PDB entry 7U6D | electron microscopy, 5.03 A resolution (low resolution: residue-level contacts below are approximate; hydrogen-bond / salt-bridge calls are withheld) | chains A and B of the 3 polymer chains in the assembly

Chain A:
Protein: IM459
Sequence (32 residues; numbered 1 to 32; the number before each row is that of its first residue):
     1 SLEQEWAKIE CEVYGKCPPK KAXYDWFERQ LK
Disordered / not traced: 32
Cystine bridges: Cys11-Cys17
Modified residues: Ala7 (alpha-aminoisobutyric acid; AIB); 0A1 (O-methyl-L-tyrosine) at position 23

Chain B:
Protein: Isoform Short of Insulin receptor
Source organism: Homo sapiens
Notes: EC 2.7.10.1; fragment: ectodomain
UniProtKB: P06213 (INSR_HUMAN), isoform P06213-2; residues 1-916 here correspond to UniProt positions 28-943 (UniProt number = residue number + 27)
Sequence (916 residues; each row starts with the number of its first residue):
     1 HLYPGEVCPG MDIRNNLTRL HELENCSVIE GHLQILLMFK TRPEDFRDLS FPKLIMITDY
    61 LLLFRVYGLE SLKDLFPNLT VIRGSRLFFN YALVIFEMVH LKELGLYNLM NITRGSVRIE
   121 KNNELCYLAT IDWSRILDSV EDNHIVLNKD DNEECGDICP GTAKGKTNCP ATVINGQFVE
   181 RCWTHSHCQK VCPTICKSHG CTAEGLCCHS ECLGNCSQPD DPTKCVACRN FYLDGRCVET
   241 CPPPYYHFQD WRCVNFSFCQ DLHHKCKNSR RQGCHQYVIH NNKCIPECPS GYTMNSSNLL
   301 CTPCLGPCPK VCHLLEGEKT IDSVTSAQEL RGCTVINGSL IINIRGGNNL AAELEANLGL
   361 IEEISGYLKI RRSYALVSLS FFRKLRLIRG ETLEIGNYSF YALDNQNLRQ LWDWSKHNLT
   421 ITQGKLFFHY NPKLCLSEIH KMEEVSGTKG RQERNDIALK TNGDQASCEN ELLKFSYIRT
   481 SFDKILLRWE PYWPPDFRDL LGFMLFYKEA PYQNVTEFDG QDACGSNSWT VVDIDPPLRS
   541 NDPKSQNHPG WLMRGLKPWT QYAIFVKTLV TFSDERRTYG AKSDIIYVQT DATNPSVPLD
   601 PISVSNSSSQ IILKWKPPSD PNGNITHYLV FWERQAEDSE LFELDYCLKG LKLPSRTWSP
   661 PFESEDSQKH NQSEYEDSAG ECCSCPKTDS QILKELEESS FRKTFEDYLH NVVFVPRPSR
   721 KRRSLGDVGN VTVAVPTVAA FPNTSSTSVP TSPEEHRPFE KVVNKESLVI SGLRHFTGYR
   781 IELQACNQDT PEERCSVAAY VSARTMPEAK ADDIVGPVTH EIFENNVVHL MWQEPKEPNG
   841 LIVLYEVSYR RYGDEELHLC VSRKHFALER GCRLRGLSPG NYSVRIRATS LAGNGSWTEP
   901 TYFYVTDYLD VPSNIA
Disordered / not traced: 1-303, 593-916
Cystine bridges: Cys304-Cys308, Cys312-Cys333, Cys435-Cys468
Sequence notes: conflict His144 (Tyr171 in P06213)
Swiss-Prot annotation at these positions:
  - region: Glu706 to Phe714 (Insulin-binding)
  - site: Phe39 (Insulin-binding)
  - modified residue: Ser373 (Phosphoserine), Tyr374 (Phosphotyrosine), Ser380 (Phosphoserine)
  - glycosylation (N-linked (GlcNAc...) asparagine): Asn16, Asn25, Asn78, Asn111, Asn215, Asn255, Asn295, Asn337, Asn397, Asn418, Asn514, Asn606, Asn624, Asn671

How chain A and chain B interact:
Contacting residue pairs - 26 pairs, chain A then chain B:
  Leu2(A) - Arg479(B)
  Leu2(A) - Ser481(B)
  Leu2(A) - Lys484(B)
  Leu2(A) - Leu486(B)
  Leu2(A) - Leu552(B)
  Glu3(A) - Lys484(B)
  Glu3(A) - Leu552(B)
  Glu5(A) - Tyr477(B)
  Glu5(A) - Arg479(B)
  Glu5(A) - Leu486(B)
  Trp6(A) - Leu486(B)
  Trp6(A) - Gly550(B)
  Trp6(A) - Trp551(B)
  Trp6(A) - Leu552(B)
  Trp6(A) - Arg554(B)
  Ile9(A) - Leu486(B)
  Glu12(A) - Arg488(B)
  Glu12(A) - Asn547(B)
  Val13(A) - Pro537(B)
  Val13(A) - Leu538(B)
  Val13(A) - Asn547(B)
  Tyr14(A) - Ile534(B)
  Tyr14(A) - Asp535(B)
  Tyr14(A) - Gly550(B)
  Tyr14(A) - Trp551(B)
  Lys16(A) - Asp535(B)
Also at the interface, not in a pair above, chain B (19 interface residues in all): Ile485, Pro536, His548, Pro549

In short:
The interface between chain A and chain B involves 9 residues on one side and 19 on the other.
Chain A is IM459 and chain B is Isoform Short of Insulin receptor (Homo sapiens); the structure, Head region
of insulin receptor ectodomain (A-isoform) bound to the non-insulin agonist IM459, was determined by electron
microscopy, deposited together with 7U6E.
